Entry 6NYY (electron microscopy, 3.00 A resolution); this record covers chains D and J of the 10 polymer chains in the assembly.

Chain D:
Name: AFG3-like protein 2
Organism: Homo sapiens
Notes: EC 3.4.24.-
UniProt: Q9Y4W6 (AFG32_HUMAN); residues 272-797 here = UniProt positions 272-797
Sequence (529 residues; numbered 269 to 797; the number before each row is that of its first residue):
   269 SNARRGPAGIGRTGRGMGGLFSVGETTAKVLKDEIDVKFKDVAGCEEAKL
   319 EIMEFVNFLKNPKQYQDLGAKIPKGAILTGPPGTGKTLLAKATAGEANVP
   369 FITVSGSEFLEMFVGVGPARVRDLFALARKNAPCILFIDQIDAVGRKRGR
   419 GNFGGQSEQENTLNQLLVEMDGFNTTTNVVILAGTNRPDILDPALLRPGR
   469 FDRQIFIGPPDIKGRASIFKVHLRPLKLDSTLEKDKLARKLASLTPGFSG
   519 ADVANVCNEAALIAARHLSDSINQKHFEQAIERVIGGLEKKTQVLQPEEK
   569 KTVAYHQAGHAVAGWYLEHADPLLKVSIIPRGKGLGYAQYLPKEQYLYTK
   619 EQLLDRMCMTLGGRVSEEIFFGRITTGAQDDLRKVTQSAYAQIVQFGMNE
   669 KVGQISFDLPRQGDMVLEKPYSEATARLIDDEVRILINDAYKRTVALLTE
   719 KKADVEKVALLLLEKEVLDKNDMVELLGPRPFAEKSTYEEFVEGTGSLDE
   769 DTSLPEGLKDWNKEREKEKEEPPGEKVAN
Unresolved in the structure: 269-288, 780-797
Construct notes: expression tag (269-271); conflict Q408 (Glu in Q9Y4W6), Q575 (Glu in Q9Y4W6)
Metal / ion sites: Mg2+: T355 (together with AMP-PNP); Zn2+: H574, H578, D649 (shared with A5(J) of chain J)
Ligand contacts:
  - AMP-PNP (ANP; phosphoaminophosphonic acid-adenylate ester), molecule 1: D309, V310, A311, C313, P349, P350, G351, T352, G353, K354, T355, L356, Q408, N454, I486, V489, H490, G518, A519, A522
  - AMP-PNP (ANP), molecule 2: L435, D439, R465, R468
Curated features (UniProtKB/Swiss-Prot):
  - binding site (ATP): V310, A311, T352, G353, K354, T355, L356, H490
  - binding site (Zn(2+)): H574, H578, D649
  - natural variant: K306 (K306E: In SPAX5; uncertain significance), G337 (G337E: In OPA12; G337R: In OPA12), L346 (L346F: In OPA12; uncertain significance), E376 (E376K: In OPA12; uncertain significance), F377 (F377S: In OPA12; uncertain significance), D407 (D407G: In OPA12; uncertain significance), R416 (R416S: In OPA12; uncertain significance), T430 (T430I: In OPA12; uncertain significance), N432 (N432T: In SCA28), A462 (A462V: In OPA12 and SPAX5), R465 (R465K: In OPA12), R468 (R468C: In OPA12), 17 further natural variant entries in UniProt
  - mutagenesis: F289 (F289A: Reduced rate of protein degradation), L299 (L299A: Reduced rate of protein degradation), K354 (K354A: Does not effect activity of the m-AAA protease complex), M380 (M380K: Abolished ATPase and protease activities; M380V: Increased ATP hydrolysis), F421 (F421A: Impairted protease activity without affecting the ATPase activity), W779 (W779R: Impaired ability to degrade substrates without affecting the ATPase activity)
From the paper describing this entry:
  - binding site for Substrate: F381, F421
  - mutagenesis - M380K, F381A, R416A: abolished catalytic activity
  - mutagenesis - L299A, F381A, W779R: unchanged catalytic activity (ATP hydrolysis)
  - mutagenesis - M380V: increased catalytic activity (ATP hydrolysis)
  - mutagenesis - F289A, L299A, M380V, F421A, M683A, W779R: decreased catalytic activity
  - mutagenesis - F421A: unchanged catalytic activity (ATPase activity)
  - mutagenesis - L299A, M683A: unchanged catalytic activity (peptide cleavage rate)
  - mutagenesis - F289A: unchanged catalytic activity on ATPase rate
  - binding site for AMP-PNP: R465, R468
  - contacts within the chain: K328-W779
  - disease-associated variants - R468C: abolished catalytic activity (ATP hydrolysis)
  - disease-associated variants - N432T, R468C, M666R: abolished catalytic activity
  - disease-associated variants - R468C: decreased stability in response to recovery of AFG3L2 hexamers
  - mutagenesis - K354A: decreased stability in response to recovery of AFG3L2 hexamers
  - mutagenesis - R416A: decreased catalytic activity (ATPase activity)
  - disease-associated variants - N432T: unchanged binding to ATP
  - disease-associated variants - N432T: decreased stability in response to AFG3L2 oligomers
  - disease-associated variants - M666R, E691K: decreased stability
  - disease-associated variants - M666R: abolished stability in response to hexamer recovery
  - disease-associated variants - P688T: decreased stability in response to hexamer recovery
  - disease-associated variants - A572T, P688T: decreased catalytic activity
  - disease-associated variants - P688T: decreased stability in response to AFG3L2 oligomer
  - disease-associated variants - T654I, M666T, M666V, G671E, G671R, S674L, Y689H, Y689N, A694E, E700K, R702Q: decreased stability (proposed by the authors, not directly observed)
  - disease-associated variants - A572T: decreased catalytic activity (ATP hydrolysis)
  - disease-associated variants - A572T: unchanged stability in response to hexamer recovery
  - specificity-determining residues: V571, L603, L615, G645
  - binding site for Substrate: Y614, Y616
  - disease-associated variants - Y616C: increased catalytic activity
  - disease-associated variants - Y616C: increased catalytic activity on ATPase
  - disease-associated variants - Y616C: decreased stability in response to complex stability
  - disease-associated variants - Y616C: increased catalytic activity (ATP-independent peptidase activity)
  - self-association interface (contacts with another copy of this molecule): F750 to W779
  - disease-associated variants - N432T: decreased catalytic activity on ATPase rate

Chain J:
Name: Substrate
Organism: Homo sapiens
Sequence (11 residues; each row starts with the number of its first residue):
     1 AAAAAAAAAAA
Unresolved in the structure: 9-11
Metal / ion sites: Zn2+: A5 (shared with H574(D), H578(D), D649(D) of chain D)

Chain D / chain J interface:
Contacting residue pairs (27; chain D residue first):
  I553(D) - A2(J)
  H574(D) - A5(J)
  H574(D) - A6(J)
  Q575(D) - A5(J)
  Q575(D) - A6(J)
  H578(D) - A4(J)
  D589(D) - A1(J)
  G602(D) - A6(J)
  G602(D) - A7(J)
  L603(D) - A6(J)  hydrogen bond (backbone-backbone)
  G604(D) - A5(J)
  G604(D) - A6(J)
  Y605(D) - A3(J)  hydrophobic
  Y605(D) - A4(J)
  A606(D) - A2(J)
  A606(D) - A3(J)
  A606(D) - A4(J)  hydrogen bond (backbone-backbone)
  Y608(D) - A2(J)  hydrogen bond (backbone-backbone)
  P610(D) - A1(J)
  P610(D) - A2(J)  hydrophobic
  R624(D) - A1(J)
  T644(D) - A8(J)
  G645(D) - A6(J)
  G645(D) - A7(J)  hydrogen bond (backbone-backbone)
  D648(D) - A7(J)
  D649(D) - A5(J)
  K652(D) - A3(J)  hydrogen bond (side chain-backbone)
Interface residues without a listed pair, chain D (20 interface residues in all): K601, Q607

Overview:
Chain D and chain J form an interface of 20 and 8 residues respectively, with 5 hydrogen bonds. Polar contacts
include K652(D)-A3(J), L603(D)-A6(J) and A606(D)-A4(J). From the paper: a binding site for Substrate at
F381(D), F421(D) and Y614(D) among others; M666R, E691K and T654I of chain D, among others, reduce stability;
28 substitutions were tested in all.
Here chain D is AFG3-like protein 2 and chain J is Substrate, both from Homo sapiens. Entry 6NYY (human m-AAA
protease AFG3L2, substrate-bound) was determined by electron microscopy.
